5OX7 - chain A; structure by X-ray diffraction, 2.40 A resolution.

[Chain A]
Protein: Mgp-operon protein 3
Organism: Mycoplasma genitalium (strain ATCC 33530 / G-37 / NCTC 10195)
UniProt: P22747 (MGP3_MYCGE); residues 23-938 here = UniProt positions 23-938
Chain sequence (916 residues; each row starts with the number of its first residue):
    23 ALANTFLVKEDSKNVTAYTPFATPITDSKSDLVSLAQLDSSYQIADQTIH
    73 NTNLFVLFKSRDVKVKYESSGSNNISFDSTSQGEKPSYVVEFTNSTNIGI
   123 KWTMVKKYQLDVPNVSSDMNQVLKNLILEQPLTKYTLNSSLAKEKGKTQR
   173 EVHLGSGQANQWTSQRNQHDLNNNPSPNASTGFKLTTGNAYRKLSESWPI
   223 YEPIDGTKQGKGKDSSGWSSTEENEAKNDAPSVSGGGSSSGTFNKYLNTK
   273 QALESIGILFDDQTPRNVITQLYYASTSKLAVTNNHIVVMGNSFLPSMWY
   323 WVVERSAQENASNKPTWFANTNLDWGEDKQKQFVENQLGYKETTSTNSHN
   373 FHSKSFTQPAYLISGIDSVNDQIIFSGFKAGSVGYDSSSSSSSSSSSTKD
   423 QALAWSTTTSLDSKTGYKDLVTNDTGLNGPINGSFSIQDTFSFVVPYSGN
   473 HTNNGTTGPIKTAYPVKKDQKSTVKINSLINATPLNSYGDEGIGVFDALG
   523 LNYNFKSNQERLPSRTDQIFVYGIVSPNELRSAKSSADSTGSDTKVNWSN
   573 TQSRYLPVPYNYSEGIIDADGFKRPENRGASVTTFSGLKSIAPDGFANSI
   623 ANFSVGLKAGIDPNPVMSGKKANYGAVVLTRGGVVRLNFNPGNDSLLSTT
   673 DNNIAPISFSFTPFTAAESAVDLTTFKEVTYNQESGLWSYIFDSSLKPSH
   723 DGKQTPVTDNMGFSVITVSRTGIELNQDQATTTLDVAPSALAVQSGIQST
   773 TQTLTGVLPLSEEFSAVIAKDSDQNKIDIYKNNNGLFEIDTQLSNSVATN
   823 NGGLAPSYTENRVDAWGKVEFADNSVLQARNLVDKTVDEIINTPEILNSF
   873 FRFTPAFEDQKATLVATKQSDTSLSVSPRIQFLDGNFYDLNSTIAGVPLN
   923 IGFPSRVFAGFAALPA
Not modelled in the structure: 23-24, 257, 413-416, 468-477, 593-602, 937-938
Ion coordination: K+: Thr831, Arg834, Asp836, Gly839
Reported in the primary citation:
  - K+ coordination: Thr831, Arg834, Asp836, Gly839
  - mutagenesis - S458D: abolished expression
  - mutagenesis - W184A, S783A: unchanged expression

[Overview]
The K+ site is built by Thr831, Arg834, Asp836 and Gly839. The paper reports that S458D abolishes expression;
K+ coordination by Thr831, Arg834 and Asp836 among others; 3 substitutions were tested in all.
Chain A is Mgp-operon protein 3 (Mycoplasma genitalium (strain ATCC 33530 / G-37 / NCTC 10195)); the
structure, Structure of P110 from Mycoplasma genitalium at 2.4A with potassium ion, was determined by X-ray
diffraction, deposited together with 6R41, 6R3T and 6R43.
